PDB entry 3FT3 | X-ray diffraction, 1.95 A resolution | chains A and P of the 3 polymer chains in the assembly

== Chain A ==
Protein: HLA class I histocompatibility antigen, A-2 alpha chain
From: Homo sapiens
UniProtKB: P01892 (1A02_HUMAN); residues 1-275 here correspond to UniProt positions 25-299 (UniProt number = residue number + 24)
Chain sequence (275 residues; row label = number of the first residue in the row):
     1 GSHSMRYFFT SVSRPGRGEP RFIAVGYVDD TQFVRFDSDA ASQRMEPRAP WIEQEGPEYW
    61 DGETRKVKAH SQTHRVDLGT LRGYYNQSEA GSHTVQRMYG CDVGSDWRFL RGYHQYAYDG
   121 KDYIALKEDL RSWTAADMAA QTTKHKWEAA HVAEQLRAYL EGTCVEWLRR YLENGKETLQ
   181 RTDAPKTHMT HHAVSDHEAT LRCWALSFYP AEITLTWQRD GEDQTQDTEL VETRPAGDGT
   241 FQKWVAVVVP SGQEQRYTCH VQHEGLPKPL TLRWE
Construct notes: engineered mutation Val245 (Ala269 in P01892)
Disulfides: Cys101-Cys164, Cys203-Cys259

== Chain P ==
Protein: histidine variant HA-1 peptide
Chain sequence (9 residues; numbered 1 to 9; the number before each row is that of its first residue):
     1 VLHDDLLEA

== How chain A and chain P interact ==
Contacting residue pairs (41):
  Met5(A) - Val1(P)
  Tyr7(A) - Val1(P)  hydrogen bond (side chain-backbone)
  Tyr7(A) - Leu2(P)  hydrophobic
  Phe9(A) - Leu2(P)  hydrophobic
  Met45(A) - Leu2(P)  hydrophobic
  Tyr59(A) - Val1(P)  hydrophobic
  Glu63(A) - Val1(P)
  Glu63(A) - Leu2(P)  hydrogen bond (side chain-backbone)
  Arg65(A) - Asp4(P)  salt bridge
  Lys66(A) - Val1(P)
  Lys66(A) - Leu2(P)  hydrogen bond (side chain-backbone)
  Lys66(A) - His3(P)
  Lys66(A) - Asp4(P)
  Val67(A) - Leu2(P)
  His70(A) - His3(P)  hydrogen bond (side chain-backbone)
  His70(A) - Leu6(P)
  Thr73(A) - Leu6(P)  hydrogen bond (side chain-backbone)
  Thr73(A) - Leu7(P)
  Val76(A) - Glu8(P)
  Asp77(A) - Glu8(P)
  Asp77(A) - Ala9(P)  hydrogen bond (side chain-backbone)
  Thr80(A) - Ala9(P)
  Tyr84(A) - Ala9(P)
  Arg97(A) - Leu6(P)
  Tyr99(A) - Leu2(P)
  Tyr99(A) - His3(P)  hydrogen bond (side chain-backbone)
  Thr143(A) - Ala9(P)  hydrogen bond (side chain-backbone)
  Lys146(A) - Glu8(P)  hydrogen bond (side chain-backbone)
  Lys146(A) - Ala9(P)  hydrogen bond (side chain-backbone)
  Trp147(A) - Leu7(P)
  Trp147(A) - Glu8(P)  hydrogen bond (side chain-backbone)
  Trp147(A) - Ala9(P)
  Ala150(A) - Leu7(P)  hydrophobic
  Val152(A) - Leu7(P)  hydrophobic
  Gln155(A) - His3(P)
  Leu156(A) - His3(P)
  Tyr159(A) - Val1(P)  hydrogen bond (side chain-backbone)
  Tyr159(A) - Leu2(P)
  Tyr159(A) - His3(P)
  Trp167(A) - Val1(P)  hydrophobic
  Tyr171(A) - Val1(P)  hydrogen bond (side chain-backbone)
Other interface residues (no listed pair), chain A (31 interface residues in all): His74, His114, Tyr116, Thr163
Other interface residues (no listed pair), chain P (9 interface residues in all): Asp5

== In short ==
31 residues of chain A face 9 of chain P across their interface, with 13 hydrogen bonds and 1 salt bridge.
Among the polar pairs are Arg65(A)-Asp4(P), Tyr7(A)-Val1(P) and Glu63(A)-Leu2(P).
Here chain A is HLA class I histocompatibility antigen, A-2 alpha chain (Homo sapiens) and chain P is
histidine variant HA-1 peptide. Entry 3FT3 (Crystal Structure of the minor histocompatibility peptide HA-1His
in complex with HLA-A2) was determined by X-ray diffraction together with 3FT2 and 3FT4 from the same study.
